PDB entry 7SL4 | electron microscopy, 5.00 A resolution (low resolution: residue-level contacts below are approximate; hydrogen-bond / salt-bridge calls are withheld) | chains A and B of the 6 polymer chains in the assembly

[Chain A (and B)]
Protein: Insulin receptor
Organism: Mus musculus
Notes: EC 2.7.10.1; chain B of this document is another copy of the same molecule, construct and numbering; everything in this record applies to it too
UniProtKB: P15208 (INSR_MOUSE); residues -26 to 1345 here correspond to UniProt positions 1-1372 (UniProt number = residue number + 27)
Sequence (1372 residues; row label = number of the first residue in the row; numbers below 1 keep their minus sign (Met-26 is residue -26)):
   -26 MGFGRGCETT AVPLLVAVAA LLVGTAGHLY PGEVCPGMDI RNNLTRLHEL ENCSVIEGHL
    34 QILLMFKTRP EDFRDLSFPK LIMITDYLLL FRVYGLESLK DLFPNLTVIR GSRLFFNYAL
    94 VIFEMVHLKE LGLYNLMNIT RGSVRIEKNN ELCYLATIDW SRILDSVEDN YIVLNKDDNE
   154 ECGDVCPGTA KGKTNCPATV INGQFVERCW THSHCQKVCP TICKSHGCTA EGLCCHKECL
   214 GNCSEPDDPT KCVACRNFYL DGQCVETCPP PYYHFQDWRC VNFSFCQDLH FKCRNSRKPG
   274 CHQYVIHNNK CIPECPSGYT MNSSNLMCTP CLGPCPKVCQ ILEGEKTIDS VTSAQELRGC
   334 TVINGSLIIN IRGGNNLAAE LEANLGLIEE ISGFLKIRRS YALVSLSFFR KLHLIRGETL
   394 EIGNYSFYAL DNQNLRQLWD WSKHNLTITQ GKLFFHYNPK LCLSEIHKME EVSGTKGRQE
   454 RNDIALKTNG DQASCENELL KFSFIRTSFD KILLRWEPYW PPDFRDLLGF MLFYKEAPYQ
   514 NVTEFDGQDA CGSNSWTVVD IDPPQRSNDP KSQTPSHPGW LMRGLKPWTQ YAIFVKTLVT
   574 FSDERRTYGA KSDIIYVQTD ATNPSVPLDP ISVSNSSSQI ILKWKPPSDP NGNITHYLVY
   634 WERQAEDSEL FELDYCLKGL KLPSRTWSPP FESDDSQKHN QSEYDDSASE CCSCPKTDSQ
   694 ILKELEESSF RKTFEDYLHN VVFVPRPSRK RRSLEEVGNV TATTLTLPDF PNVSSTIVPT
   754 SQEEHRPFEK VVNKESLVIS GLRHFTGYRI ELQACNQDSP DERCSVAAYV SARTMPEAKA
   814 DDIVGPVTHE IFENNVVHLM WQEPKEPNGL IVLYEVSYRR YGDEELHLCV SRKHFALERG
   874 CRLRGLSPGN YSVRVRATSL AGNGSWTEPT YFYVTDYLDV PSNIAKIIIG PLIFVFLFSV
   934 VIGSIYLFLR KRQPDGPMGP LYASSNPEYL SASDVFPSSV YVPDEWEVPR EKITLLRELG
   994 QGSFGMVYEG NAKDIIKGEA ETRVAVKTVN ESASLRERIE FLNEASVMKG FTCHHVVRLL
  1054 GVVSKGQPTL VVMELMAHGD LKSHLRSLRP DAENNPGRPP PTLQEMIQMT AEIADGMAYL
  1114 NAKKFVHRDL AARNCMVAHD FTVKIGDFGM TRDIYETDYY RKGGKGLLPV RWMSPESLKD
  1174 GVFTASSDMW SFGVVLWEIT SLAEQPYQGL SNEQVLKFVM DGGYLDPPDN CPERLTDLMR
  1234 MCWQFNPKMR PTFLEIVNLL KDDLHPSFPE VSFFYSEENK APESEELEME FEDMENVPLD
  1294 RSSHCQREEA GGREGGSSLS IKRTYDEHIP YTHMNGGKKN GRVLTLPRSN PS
Not modelled in the structure: -26 to 2, 151-167, 173-177, 271-273, 315-316, 347-350, 519-525, 540-548, 659-692, 720-757, 908-1345 (chain B: -26 to 0, 163-167, 271-273, 519-527, 540-547, 659-705, 720-757, 908-1345)
Disulfides: Cys8-Cys26, Cys169-Cys188, Cys192-Cys201, Cys196-Cys207, Cys208-Cys216, Cys212-Cys225, Cys228-Cys237, Cys241-Cys253, Cys259-Cys284, Cys266-Cys274, Cys288-Cys301, Cys304-Cys308, Cys312-Cys333, Cys435-Cys468, Cys649-Cys862, Cys788-Cys797

[Chain A / chain B interface]
Contacting residue pairs (45):
  Arg14(A) with Val714(B); Val715(B)
  Leu37(A) with Val715(B)
  Phe64(A) with Leu711(B); Val715(B)
  Phe89(A) with Phe707(B); Tyr710(B)
  Val94(A) with Phe707(B)
  Phe96(A) with Phe707(B); Glu708(B); Leu711(B)
  Arg118(A) with Phe707(B)
  Arg345(A) with Asp533(B)
  Tyr430(A) with Lys460(B)
  Asp464(A) with Tyr430(B)
  Phe574(A) with Arg372(B)
  Ser575(A) with Arg372(B)
  Asp576(A) with Arg371(B); Arg372(B)
  Lys651(A) with Cys649(B); Cys862(B)
  Gly652(A) with Lys651(B)
  Leu653(A) with Lys651(B)
  Lys654(A) with Lys651(B)
  Lys696(A) with Tyr374(B)
  Glu699(A) with Arg345(B); Tyr374(B)
  Glu700(A) with Tyr144(B)
  Ser702(A) with Arg345(B)
  Phe703(A) with Tyr91(B); Arg118(B); Tyr144(B); Arg345(B)
  Arg704(A) with Arg118(B); Glu120(B); Tyr144(B)
  Phe707(A) with Tyr91(B); Val94(B); Arg118(B)
  Glu708(A) with Phe96(B)
  Tyr710(A) with Phe88(B); Phe89(B); Thr325(B)
  Leu711(A) with Phe88(B)
  Val715(A) with Arg14(B)
Other interface residues (no listed pair), chain A (37 interface residues in all): Leu36, Leu62, Phe88, Glu120, Gln465, Arg578, Leu695, Thr706, Val714
Other interface residues (no listed pair), chain B (33 interface residues in all): Leu36, Val146, Leu147, Gly346, Gln406, Leu459, Phe716

[In short]
The interface between chain A and chain B involves 37 residues on one side and 33 on the other.
Chain A and chain B are both Insulin receptor (Mus musculus); the structure, Full-length insulin receptor
bound with site 2 binding deficient mutant insulin (B-L17R) -- asymmetric conformation, was determined by
electron microscopy together with 7SL1, 7SL2, 7SL3, 7SL6, 7SL7, 7STH and 3 further entries from the same
study.
